PDB entry 1XB0 | X-ray diffraction, 2.20 A resolution | chains A and F of the 12 polymer chains in the assembly

[Chain A (and F)]
Protein: Baculoviral IAP repeat-containing protein 8
Organism: Homo sapiens
Notes: chain F of this document is another copy of the same molecule, construct and numbering; everything in this record applies to it too
UniProtKB: Q96P09 (BIRC8_HUMAN); residues 262-356 here correspond to UniProt positions 1-95 (UniProt number = residue number - 261)
Amino-acid sequence (108 residues; row label = number of the first residue in the row):
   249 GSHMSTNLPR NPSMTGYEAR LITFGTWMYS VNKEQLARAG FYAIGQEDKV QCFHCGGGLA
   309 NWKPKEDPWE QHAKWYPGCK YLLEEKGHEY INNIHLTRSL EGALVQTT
Not modelled in the structure: 249-253, 346-356 (chain F: 249-253)
Construct notes: cloning artifact (249-252)
Metal / ion sites: Zn2+ site 1: Glu266 (shared with 2 residues of chain B); Zn2+ site 2: Glu295 (shared with 1 residue of chain E; His343(F) of chain F); Zn2+ site 3: Cys300, Cys303, His320, Cys327; Zn2+ site 4 near His302 (its only coordinating residue here); Zn2+ site 5: Glu333 (shared with 1 residue of chain C); Zn2+ site 6: His343 (shared with Glu266(F) of chain F)
Swiss-Prot annotation at these positions:
  - binding site (Zn(2+)): Cys300, Cys303, His320, Cys327
From the paper describing this entry:
  - mutagenesis - P257A/P260A: decreased stability

[How chain A and chain F interact]
Contacting residue pairs (8; chain A residue first):
  Thr254(A) - Leu256(F)
  Lys322(A) - Glu266(F)
  Trp323(A) - Glu266(F)
  Trp323(A) - Ala267(F)
  Trp323(A) - Ile270(F)  hydrophobic
  Tyr324(A) - Ser261(F)
  Pro325(A) - Gly264(F)
  His343(A) - Glu266(F)  salt bridge
Other interface residues (no listed pair), chain A (7 interface residues in all): Gly326
Other interface residues (no listed pair), chain F (8 interface residues in all): Pro257, Thr263

[Summary]
Chain A and chain F form an interface of 7 and 8 residues respectively; the contacts include 1 salt bridge.
Its one salt-bridged contact is His343(A)-Glu266(F). Cys300(A), Cys303(A), His320(A) and Cys327(A) coordinate
Zn2+ site 3. Curated annotation (UniProt) lists 4 Zn2+-binding residues on chain A. The paper reports that
P257A/P260A of chain A reduce stability.
Both chains are Baculoviral IAP repeat-containing protein 8 (Homo sapiens). Entry 1XB0 (Structure of the BIR
domain of IAP-like protein 2) was determined by X-ray diffraction together with 1XB1 from the same study.
